Entry 7B7E (X-ray diffraction, 1.60 A resolution); this record covers chain A.

# Chain A
Protein: PLL lectin
From: Photorhabdus laumondii
Reference sequence: A0A329WTS5 (A0A329WTS5_9GAMM); residues 1-368 here correspond to UniProt positions 8-375 (UniProt number = residue number + 7)
Amino-acid sequence (381 residues; numbered 1 to 381; the number before each row is that of its first residue):
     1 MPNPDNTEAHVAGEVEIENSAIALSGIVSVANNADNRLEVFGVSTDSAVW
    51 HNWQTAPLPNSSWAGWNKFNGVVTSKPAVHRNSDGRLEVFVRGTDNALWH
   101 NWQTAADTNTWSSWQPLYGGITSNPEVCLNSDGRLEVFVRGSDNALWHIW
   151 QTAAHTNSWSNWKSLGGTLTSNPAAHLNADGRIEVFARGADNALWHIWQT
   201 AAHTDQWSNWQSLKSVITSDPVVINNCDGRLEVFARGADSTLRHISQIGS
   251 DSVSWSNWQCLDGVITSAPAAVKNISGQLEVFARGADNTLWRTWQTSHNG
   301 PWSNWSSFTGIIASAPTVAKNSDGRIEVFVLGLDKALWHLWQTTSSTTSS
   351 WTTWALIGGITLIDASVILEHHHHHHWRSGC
Disordered / not traced: 1-16, 371-381
Disulfides: C260 forms a disulfide with the same residue of a neighbouring copy of this chain
Sequence notes: conflict H10 (Tyr17 in A0A329WTS5), V139 (Ala146 in A0A329WTS5); expression tag (369-381)

# In short
Chain A is PLL lectin (Photorhabdus laumondii); the structure, Room temperature X-ray structure of
perdeuterated PLL lectin, was determined by X-ray diffraction together with 7BBC, 7B7C, 7B7F, 7BB4 and 7BBI
from the same study.
